8B12 - chains A and X of the 10 polymer chains in the assembly; structure by electron microscopy, 1.86 A resolution.

== Chain A ==
Molecule: Major carboxysome shell protein CsoS1A
From: Halothiobacillus neapolitanus
Reference sequence: P45689 (CSOSA_HALNC); residue numbers follow UniProt; this construct covers 1-98
Amino-acid sequence (98 residues; row label = number of the first residue in the row):
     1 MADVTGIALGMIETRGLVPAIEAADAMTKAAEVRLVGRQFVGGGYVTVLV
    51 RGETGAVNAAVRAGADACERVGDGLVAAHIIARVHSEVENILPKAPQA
Unresolved in the structure: 1-5
Reported in the primary citation:
  - self-association interface (contacts with another copy of this molecule): K29

== Chain X ==
Molecule: Carboxysome assembly protein CsoS2B
From: Halothiobacillus neapolitanus
Reference sequence: O85041 (CSOS2_HALNC); residues 7-869 here = UniProt positions 7-869
Amino-acid sequence (863 residues; row label = number of the first residue in the row):
     7 MNPADLSGLSGKELARARRAALSKQGKAAVSNKTASVNRSTKQAASSINT
    57 NQVRSSVNEVPTDYQMADQLCSTIDHADFGTESNRVRDLCRQRREALSTI
   107 GKKAVKTNGKPSGRVRPQQSVVHNDAMIENAGDTNQSSSTSLNNELSEIC
   157 SIADDMPERFGSQAKTVRDICRARRQALSERGTRAVPPKPQSQGGPGRNG
   207 YQIDGYLDTALHGRDAAKRHREMLCQYGRGTAPSCKPTGRVKNSVQSGNA
   257 APKKVETGHTLSGGSVTGTQVDRKSHVTGNEPGTCRAVTGTEYVGTEQFT
   307 SFCNTSPKPNATKVNVTTTARGRPVSGTEVSRTEKVTGNESGVCRNVTGT
   357 EYMSNEAHFSLCGTAAKPSQADKVMFGATARTHQVVSGSDEFRPSSVTGN
   407 ESGAKRTITGSQYADEGLARLTINGAPAKVARTHTFAGSDVTGTEIGRST
   457 RVTGDESGSCRSISGTEYLSNEQFQSFCDTKPQRSPFKVGQDRTNKGQSV
   507 TGNLVDRSELVTGNEPGSCSRVTGSQYGQSKICGGGVGKVRSMRTLRGTS
   557 VSGQQLDHAPKMSGDERGGCMPVTGNEYYGREHFEPFCTSTPEPEAQSTE
   607 QSLTCEGQIISGTSVDASDLVTGNEIGEQQLISGDAYVGAQQTGCLPTSP
   657 RFNQTGNVQSMGFKNTNQPEQNFAPGEVMPTDFSIQTPARSAQNRITGND
   707 IAPSGRITGPGMLATGLITGTPEFRHAARELVGSPQPMAMAMANRNKAAQ
   757 APVVQPEVVATQEKPELVCAPRSDQMDRVSGEGKERCHITGDDWSVNKHI
   807 TGTAGQWASGRNPSMRGNARVVETSAFANRNVPKPEKPGSKITGSSGNDT
   857 QGSLITYSGGARG
Unresolved in the structure: 7-711, 732-772, 824-828
Disulfide bonds: C775-C793
Construct notes: conflict V111 (Ala in O85041), N114 (Thr in O85041)

== Chain A / chain X interface ==
Pairs across the interface (25):
  G43(A) - T830(X)
  N58(A) - T727(X)
  A59(A) - P716(X)  hydrophobic
  V61(A) - I724(X)  hydrophobic
  R62(A) - P716(X)
  R62(A) - G717(X)  hydrogen bond (side chain-backbone)
  R62(A) - L719(X)  hydrogen bond (side chain-backbone)
  R62(A) - A720(X)
  R62(A) - I724(X)
  A63(A) - L719(X)  hydrophobic
  A65(A) - A720(X)  hydrophobic
  A65(A) - I724(X)  hydrophobic
  D66(A) - L719(X)
  D66(A) - A720(X)
  E69(A) - L723(X)
  A78(A) - L723(X)
  A78(A) - I724(X)
  A78(A) - T725(X)  hydrogen bond (backbone-backbone)
  H79(A) - T725(X)  hydrogen bond
  H79(A) - G726(X)  hydrogen bond (side chain-backbone)
  H79(A) - R731(X)  hydrogen bond
  I80(A) - I724(X)  hydrophobic
  I80(A) - T725(X)  hydrogen bond (backbone-backbone)
  I80(A) - G726(X)
  I80(A) - R731(X)  hydrogen bond (backbone-side chain)
Interface residues without a listed pair, chain A (14 interface residues in all): L75, I81
Interface residues without a listed pair, chain X (13 interface residues in all): T721, E729
Interface features reported in the paper:
  - interface residues, chain X: R712(X)

== Overview ==
Chain A and chain X form an interface of 14 and 13 residues respectively, with 8 hydrogen bonds. Polar pairs
include R62(A)-G717(X), R62(A)-L719(X) and H79(A)-T725(X). From the paper: the interface residue R712(X); a
self-association interface involving K29(A).
Here chain A is Major carboxysome shell protein CsoS1A and chain X is Carboxysome assembly protein CsoS2B,
both from Halothiobacillus neapolitanus. Entry 8B12 (cryo-EM structure of carboxysomal mini-shell: icosahedral
assembly from CsoS4A/1A and CsoS2 co-expression (T = 9)) was determined by electron microscopy (same
publication as 8B0Y and 8B11).
